PDB entry 6W1X | electron microscopy, 3.90 A resolution | chains E and M of the 12 polymer chains in the assembly

== Chain E ==
Molecule: CRISPR-associated protein Csy3
Source organism: Pseudomonas aeruginosa
UniProt: A0A444M080 (A0A444M080_PSEAI); residues 21-361 here correspond to UniProt positions 2-342 (UniProt number = residue number - 19)
Sequence (360 residues; each row starts with the number of its first residue):
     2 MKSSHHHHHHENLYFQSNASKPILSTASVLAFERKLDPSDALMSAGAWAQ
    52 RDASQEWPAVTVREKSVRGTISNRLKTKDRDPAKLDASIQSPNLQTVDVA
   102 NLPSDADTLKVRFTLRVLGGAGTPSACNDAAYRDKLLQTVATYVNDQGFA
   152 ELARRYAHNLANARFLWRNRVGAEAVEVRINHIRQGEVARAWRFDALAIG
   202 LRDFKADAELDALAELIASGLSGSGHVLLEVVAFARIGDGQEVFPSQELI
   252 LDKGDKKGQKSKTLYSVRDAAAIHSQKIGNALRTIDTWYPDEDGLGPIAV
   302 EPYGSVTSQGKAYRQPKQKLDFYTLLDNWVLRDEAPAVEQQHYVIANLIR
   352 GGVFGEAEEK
Not modelled in the structure: 2-23, 253-258, 359-361
Construct notes: expression tag (2-20)

== Chain M ==
Molecule: 60-nt RNA strand
Source organism: Pseudomonas aeruginosa
Sequence (60 nucleotides; row label = number of the first residue in the row):
     1 CUAAGAAAUUCACGGCGGGCUUGAUGUCCGCGUCUACCUGGUUCACUGCC
    51 GUGUAGGCAG

== Chain E / chain M interface ==
Residue-residue contacts (43):
  Ala32(E) - G23(M)  sugar contact
  Phe33(E) - G23(M)  hydrogen bond to the sugar
  Phe33(E) - A24(M)  phosphate contact
  Glu34(E) - G23(M)  phosphate contact
  Glu34(E) - A24(M)  phosphate contact
  Arg35(E) - A24(M)  salt bridge to the phosphate
  Arg35(E) - U25(M)  salt bridge to the phosphate
  Ser67(E) - U33(M)  phosphate contact
  Val68(E) - C31(M)  sugar contact
  Val68(E) - U33(M)  phosphate contact
  Arg69(E) - C31(M)  hydrogen bond to the sugar
  Arg69(E) - G32(M)  sugar contact
  Arg69(E) - U33(M)  hydrogen bond to the phosphate
  Gly70(E) - C31(M)  hydrogen bond to the sugar
  Thr71(E) - C31(M)  base contact
  Ser73(E) - G30(M)  hydrogen bond to the base
  Asn74(E) - G30(M)  hydrogen bond to the base
  Gln96(E) - C31(M)  base contact
  Val98(E) - C31(M)  base contact
  Trp168(E) - G26(M)  stacking on the base
  Arg169(E) - C29(M)  salt bridge to the phosphate
  Arg169(E) - G30(M)  salt bridge to the phosphate
  Ser247(E) - U27(M)  phosphate contact
  Gln248(E) - U27(M)  base contact
  Gln248(E) - C28(M)  hydrogen bond to the phosphate
  Glu249(E) - U27(M)  base contact
  Leu250(E) - U27(M)  base contact
  His275(E) - U27(M)  salt bridge to the phosphate
  Gln277(E) - U25(M)  sugar contact
  Gln277(E) - U27(M)  phosphate contact
  Lys278(E) - G26(M)  phosphate contact
  Lys278(E) - U27(M)  phosphate contact
  Lys278(E) - C28(M)  salt bridge to the phosphate
  Asn281(E) - G26(M)  phosphate contact
  Arg284(E) - G26(M)  salt bridge to the phosphate
  Thr308(E) - G26(M)  hydrogen bond to the base
  Ser309(E) - G26(M)  hydrogen bond to the base
  Arg351(E) - A24(M)  hydrogen bond to the sugar
  Arg351(E) - U25(M)  sugar contact
  Gly352(E) - A24(M)  sugar contact
  Gly353(E) - G23(M)  hydrogen bond to the sugar
  Gly353(E) - A24(M)  sugar contact
  Val354(E) - G23(M)  sugar contact
Interface residues without a listed pair, chain E (32 interface residues in all): Val30, Leu95

== Overview ==
32 residues of chain E and 11 residues of chain M are in contact; the contacts include 11 hydrogen bonds, 7
salt bridges and 1 aromatic stacking contact. Among the polar pairs are Ser73(E)-G30(M), Asn74(E)-G30(M) and
Thr308(E)-G26(M).
Here chain E is CRISPR-associated protein Csy3 and chain M is a 60-nt RNA strand, both from Pseudomonas
aeruginosa. Entry 6W1X (Cryo-EM structure of anti-CRISPR AcrIF9, bound to the type I-F crRNA-guided CRISPR
surveillance complex) was determined by electron microscopy (same publication as 6WHI).
